Entry 5I26 (X-ray diffraction, 1.89 A resolution); this record covers chain A.

[Chain A]
Molecule: Azurin
Organism: Pseudomonas aeruginosa
Reference sequence: P00282 (AZUR_PSEAE); residues 1-128 here correspond to UniProt positions 21-148 (UniProt number = residue number + 20)
Sequence (128 residues; numbered 1 to 128; the number before each row is that of its first residue):
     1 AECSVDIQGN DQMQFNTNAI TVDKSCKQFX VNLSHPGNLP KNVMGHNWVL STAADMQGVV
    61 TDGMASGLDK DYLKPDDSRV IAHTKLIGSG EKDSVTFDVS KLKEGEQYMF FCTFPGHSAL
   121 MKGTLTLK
Construct notes: engineered mutation R1A_30 (Thr50 in P00282)
Modified residues: R1A (3-{[(2,2,5,5-tetramethyl-1-oxo-2,5-dihydro-1H-pyrrolium-3-yl)methyl]disulfanyl}-D-alanine) at position 30
Swiss-Prot annotation at these positions:
  - binding site (Cu cation): His-46, Cys-112, His-117, Met-121
Disulfides: Cys-3/Cys-26
Metal / ion sites: Cu ion: Gly-45, His-46, Cys-112, His-117

[In short]
Gly-45, His-46, Cys-112 and His-117 form the Cu ion site. UniProt lists 4 Cu cation-binding residues.
Chain A is Azurin (Pseudomonas aeruginosa); the structure, Azurin T30R1, crystal form I, was determined by
X-ray diffraction together with 5I28 from the same study.
